7CR3 - chains A and D of the 8 polymer chains in the assembly; structure by electron microscopy, 3.60 A resolution.

[Chain A (and D)]
Protein: Potassium voltage-gated channel subfamily KQT member 2
Source organism: Homo sapiens
Notes: chain D of this document is another copy of the same molecule, construct and numbering; everything in this record applies to it too
UniProtKB: O43526 (KCNQ2_HUMAN); residue numbers follow UniProt; this construct covers 64-702
Chain sequence (656 residues; numbered 63 to 718; the number before each row is that of its first residue):
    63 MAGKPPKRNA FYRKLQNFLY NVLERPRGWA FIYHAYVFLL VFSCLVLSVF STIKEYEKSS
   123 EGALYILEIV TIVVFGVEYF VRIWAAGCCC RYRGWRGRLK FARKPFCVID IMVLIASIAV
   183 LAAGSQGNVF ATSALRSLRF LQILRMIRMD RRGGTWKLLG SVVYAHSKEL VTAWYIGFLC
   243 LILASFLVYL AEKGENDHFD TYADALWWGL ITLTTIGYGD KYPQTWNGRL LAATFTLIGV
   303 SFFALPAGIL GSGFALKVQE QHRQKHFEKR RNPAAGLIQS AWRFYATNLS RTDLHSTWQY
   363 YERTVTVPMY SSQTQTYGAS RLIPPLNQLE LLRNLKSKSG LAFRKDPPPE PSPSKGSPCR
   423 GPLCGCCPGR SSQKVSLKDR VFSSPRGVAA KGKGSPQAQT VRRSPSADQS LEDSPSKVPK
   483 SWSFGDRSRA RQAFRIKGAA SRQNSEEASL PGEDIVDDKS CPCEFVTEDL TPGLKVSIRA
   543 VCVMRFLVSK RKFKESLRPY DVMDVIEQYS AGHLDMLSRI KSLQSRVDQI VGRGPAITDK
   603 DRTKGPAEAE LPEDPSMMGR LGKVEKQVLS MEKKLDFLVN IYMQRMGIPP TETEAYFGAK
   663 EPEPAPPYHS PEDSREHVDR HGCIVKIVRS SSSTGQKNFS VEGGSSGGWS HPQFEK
Not modelled in the structure: 63-69, 185-194, 368-534, 596-718
Construct notes: initiating methionine (63); expression tag (703-718)

[Interface between chain A and chain D]
Contacting residue pairs - 4 pairs, chain A then chain D:
  Phe112(A) - Trp288(D)  hydrophobic
  Tyr118(A) - Trp288(D)
  Trp288(A) - Phe112(D)  hydrophobic
  Trp288(A) - Tyr118(D)
Also at the interface, not in a pair above, chain A (4 interface residues in all): Gly279
Also at the interface, not in a pair above, chain D (4 interface residues in all): Gly279

[In short]
Chain A and chain D each contribute 4 residues to their interface.
Both chains are Potassium voltage-gated channel subfamily KQT member 2 (Homo sapiens). Entry 7CR3 (human
KCNQ2-CaM in apo state) was determined by electron microscopy, deposited together with 7CR0, 7CR1, 7CR2, 7CR4
and 7CR7.
